5J2P - chains A and T of the 4 polymer chains in the assembly; structure by X-ray diffraction, 2.53 A resolution.

# Chain A
Molecule: reverse transcriptase, p66 domain
From: Human immunodeficiency virus type 1 group M subtype B (isolate HXB2)
Notes: EC 2.7.7.-
Reference sequence: P04585 (POL_HV1H2); residues 1-560 here correspond to UniProt positions 588-1147 (UniProt number = residue number + 587)
Chain sequence (560 residues; each row starts with the number of its first residue):
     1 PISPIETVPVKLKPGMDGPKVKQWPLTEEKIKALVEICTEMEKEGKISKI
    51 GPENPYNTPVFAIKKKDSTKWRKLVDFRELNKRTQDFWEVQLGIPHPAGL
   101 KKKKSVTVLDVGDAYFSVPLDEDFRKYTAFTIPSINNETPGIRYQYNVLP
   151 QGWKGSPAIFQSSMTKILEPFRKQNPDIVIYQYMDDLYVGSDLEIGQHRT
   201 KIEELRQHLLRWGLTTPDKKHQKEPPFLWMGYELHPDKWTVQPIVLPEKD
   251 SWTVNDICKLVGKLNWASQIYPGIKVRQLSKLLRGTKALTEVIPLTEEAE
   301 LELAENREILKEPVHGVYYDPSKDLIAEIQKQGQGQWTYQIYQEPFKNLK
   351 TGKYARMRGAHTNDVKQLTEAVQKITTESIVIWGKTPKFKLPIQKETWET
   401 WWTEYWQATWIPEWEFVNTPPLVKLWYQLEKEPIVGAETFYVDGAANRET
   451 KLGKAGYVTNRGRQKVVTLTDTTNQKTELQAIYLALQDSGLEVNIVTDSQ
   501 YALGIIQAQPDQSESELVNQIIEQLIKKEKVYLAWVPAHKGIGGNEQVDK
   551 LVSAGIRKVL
Unresolved in the structure: 559-560
Sequence notes: engineered mutation Cys258 (Gln845 in P04585), Ser280 (Cys867 in P04585)
Metal / ion sites: Mg2+: Asp443, Glu478, Asp498
Residues lining bound ligands: 6FM (2'-deoxy-4'-ethynyl-2-fluoroadenosine 5'-(dihydrogen phosphate)): Lys66, Arg72, Leu74, Ala114, Tyr115, Gln151, Gly152, Phe160, Tyr183, Met184, Asp185, Asp186, Lys220, Trp229, Met230, Gly231
Swiss-Prot annotation at these positions:
  - region: Phe227 to His235 (RT 'primer grip')
  - motif: Trp398 to Trp414 (Tryptophan repeat motif)
  - binding site (Mg(2+)): Asp110, Asp185, Asp186, Asp443, Glu478, Asp498, Asp549
  - site: Trp401 (Essential for RT p66/p51 heterodimerization), Trp414 (Essential for RT p66/p51 heterodimerization), Phe440, Tyr441 (Cleavage), Leu560 (Cleavage)
From the paper describing this entry:
  - binding site for the 22-nt DNA strand: Tyr183

# Chain T
Molecule: 27-nt DNA strand
Sequence (27 nucleotides; each row starts with the number of its first residue):
   701 ATGGTTGGCGCCCGAACAGGGACTGTG
Unresolved in the structure: 701, 726-727
Residues lining bound ligands: 6FM (2'-deoxy-4'-ethynyl-2-fluoroadenosine 5'-(dihydrogen phosphate)): DT705, DT706, DG707

# Chain A / chain T interface
Residue-residue contacts - 52 pairs, chain A then chain T:
  Trp24(A) - DG704(T)  base contact
  Thr27(A) - DG703(T)  base contact
  Lys30(A) - DG704(T)  base contact
  Phe61(A) - DG704(T)  base contact
  Phe61(A) - DT705(T)  sugar contact
  Ala62(A) - DG704(T)  base contact
  Ile63(A) - DG703(T)  phosphate contact
  Ile63(A) - DG704(T)  base contact
  Leu74(A) - DT705(T)  base contact
  Val75(A) - DT705(T)  sugar contact
  Asp76(A) - DT705(T)  sugar contact
  Arg78(A) - DG704(T)  hydrogen bond to the phosphate
  Arg78(A) - DT705(T)  salt bridge to the phosphate
  Arg78(A) - DT706(T)  phosphate contact
  Asn81(A) - DT706(T)  sugar contact
  Glu89(A) - DG707(T)  phosphate contact
  Glu89(A) - DG708(T)  phosphate contact
  Gln91(A) - DG708(T)  sugar contact
  Leu92(A) - DC709(T)  sugar contact
  Gly93(A) - DC709(T)  sugar contact
  Ile94(A) - DG708(T)  base contact
  Ile94(A) - DC709(T)  sugar contact
  Gln151(A) - DT705(T)  base contact
  Gly152(A) - DT705(T)  hydrogen bond to the base
  Gly152(A) - DT706(T)  sugar contact
  Lys154(A) - DT706(T)  phosphate contact
  Lys154(A) - DG707(T)  phosphate contact
  Pro157(A) - DG707(T)  sugar contact
  Tyr183(A) - DG707(T)  hydrogen bond to the base
  Tyr183(A) - DG708(T)  hydrogen bond to the base
  Asn265(A) - DC711(T)  sugar contact
  Val276(A) - DC712(T)  phosphate contact
  Ser280(A) - DC712(T)  sugar contact
  Ser280(A) - DC713(T)  phosphate contact
  Arg284(A) - DC713(T)  salt bridge to the phosphate
  Arg284(A) - DG714(T)  phosphate contact
  Gly285(A) - DG714(T)  hydrogen bond to the phosphate
  Lys353(A) - DC711(T)  phosphate contact
  Lys353(A) - DC712(T)  salt bridge to the phosphate
  Ala355(A) - DC712(T)  phosphate contact
  Arg356(A) - DC712(T)  phosphate contact
  Lys374(A) - DC711(T)  phosphate contact
  Arg448(A) - DA722(T)  base contact
  Arg448(A) - DC723(T)  hydrogen bond to the base
  Glu449(A) - DG725(T)  phosphate contact
  Asn474(A) - DC723(T)  sugar contact
  Gln475(A) - DG721(T)  base contact
  Gln500(A) - DG721(T)  sugar contact
  Gln500(A) - DA722(T)  phosphate contact
  His539(A) - DC723(T)  salt bridge to the phosphate
  Arg557(A) - DC723(T)  salt bridge to the phosphate
  Arg557(A) - DT724(T)  phosphate contact
Interface residues without a listed pair, chain A (43 interface residues in all): Lys64, Trp153, Met184, Lys281, Leu283, Ala446
Interface residues without a listed pair, chain T (17 interface residues in all): DT702

# Overview
43 residues of chain A face 17 of chain T across their interface; the contacts include 6 hydrogen bonds and 5
salt bridges. Polar pairs include Gly152(A)-DT705(T), Tyr183(A)-DG707(T) and Tyr183(A)-DG708(T). Compound 6FM
is bound between chain A and chain T. The paper reports a binding site for the 22-nt DNA strand at Tyr183(A).
Here chain A is reverse transcriptase, p66 domain (Human immunodeficiency virus type 1 group M subtype B
(isolate HXB2)) and chain T is a 27-nt DNA strand. Entry 5J2P (HIV-1 reverse transcriptase in complex with DNA
that has incorporated EFdA-MP at the P-(post-translocation) site and ...) was determined by X-ray diffraction,
deposited together with 5J2M, 5J2N and 5J2Q.
